3S14 - chains A and E of the 12 polymer chains in the assembly; structure by X-ray diffraction, 2.85 A resolution.

Chain A:
Molecule: DNA-directed RNA polymerase II subunit RPB1
From: Saccharomyces cerevisiae S288c
Notes: EC 2.7.7.6
UniProtKB: P04050 (RPB1_YEAST); residues 1-1733 here = UniProt positions 1-1733
Chain sequence (1733 residues; numbered 1 to 1733; the number before each row is that of its first residue):
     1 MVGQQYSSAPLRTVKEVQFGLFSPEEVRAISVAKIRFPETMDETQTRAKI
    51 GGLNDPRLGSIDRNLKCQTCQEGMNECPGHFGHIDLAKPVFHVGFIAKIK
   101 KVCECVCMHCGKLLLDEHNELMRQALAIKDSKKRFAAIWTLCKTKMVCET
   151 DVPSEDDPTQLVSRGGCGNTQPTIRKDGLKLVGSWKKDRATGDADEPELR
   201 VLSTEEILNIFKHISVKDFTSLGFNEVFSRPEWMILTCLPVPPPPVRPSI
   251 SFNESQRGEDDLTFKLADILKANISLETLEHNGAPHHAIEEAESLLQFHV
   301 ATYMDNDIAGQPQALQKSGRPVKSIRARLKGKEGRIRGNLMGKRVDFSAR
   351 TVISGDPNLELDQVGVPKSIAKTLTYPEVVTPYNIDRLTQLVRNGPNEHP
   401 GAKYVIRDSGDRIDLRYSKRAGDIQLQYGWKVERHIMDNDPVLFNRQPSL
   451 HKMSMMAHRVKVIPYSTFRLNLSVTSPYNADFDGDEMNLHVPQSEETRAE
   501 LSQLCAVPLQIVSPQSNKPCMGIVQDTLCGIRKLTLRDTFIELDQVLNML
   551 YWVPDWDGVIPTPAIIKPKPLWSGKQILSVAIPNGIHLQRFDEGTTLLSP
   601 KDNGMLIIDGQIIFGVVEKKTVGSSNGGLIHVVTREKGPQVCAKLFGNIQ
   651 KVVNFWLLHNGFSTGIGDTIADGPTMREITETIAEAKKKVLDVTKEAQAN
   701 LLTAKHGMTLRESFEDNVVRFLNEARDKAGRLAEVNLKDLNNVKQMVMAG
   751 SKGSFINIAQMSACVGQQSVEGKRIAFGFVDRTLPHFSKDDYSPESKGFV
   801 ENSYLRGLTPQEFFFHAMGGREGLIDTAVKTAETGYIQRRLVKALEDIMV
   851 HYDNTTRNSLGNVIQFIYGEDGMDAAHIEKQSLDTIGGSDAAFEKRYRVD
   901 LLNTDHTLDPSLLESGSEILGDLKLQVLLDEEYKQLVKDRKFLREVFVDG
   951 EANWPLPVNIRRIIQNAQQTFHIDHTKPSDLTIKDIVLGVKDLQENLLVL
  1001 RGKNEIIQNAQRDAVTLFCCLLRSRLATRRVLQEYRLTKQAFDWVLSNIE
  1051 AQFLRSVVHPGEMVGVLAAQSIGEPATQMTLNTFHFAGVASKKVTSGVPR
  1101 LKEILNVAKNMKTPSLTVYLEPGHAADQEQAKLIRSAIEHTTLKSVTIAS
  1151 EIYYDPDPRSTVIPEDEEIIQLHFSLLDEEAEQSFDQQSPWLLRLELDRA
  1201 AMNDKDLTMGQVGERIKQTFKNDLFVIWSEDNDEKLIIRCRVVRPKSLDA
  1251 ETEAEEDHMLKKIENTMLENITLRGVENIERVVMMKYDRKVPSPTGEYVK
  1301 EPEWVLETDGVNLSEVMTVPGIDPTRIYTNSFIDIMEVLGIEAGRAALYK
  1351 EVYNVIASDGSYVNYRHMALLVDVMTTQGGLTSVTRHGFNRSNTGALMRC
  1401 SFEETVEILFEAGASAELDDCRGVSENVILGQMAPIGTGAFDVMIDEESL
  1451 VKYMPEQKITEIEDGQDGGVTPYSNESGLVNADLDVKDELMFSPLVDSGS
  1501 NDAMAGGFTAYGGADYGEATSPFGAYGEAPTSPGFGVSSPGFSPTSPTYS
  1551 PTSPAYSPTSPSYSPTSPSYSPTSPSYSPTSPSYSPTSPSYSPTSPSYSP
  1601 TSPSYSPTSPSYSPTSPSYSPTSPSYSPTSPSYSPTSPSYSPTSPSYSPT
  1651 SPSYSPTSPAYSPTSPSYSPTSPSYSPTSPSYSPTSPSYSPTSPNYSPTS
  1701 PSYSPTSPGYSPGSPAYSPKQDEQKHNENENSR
Disordered / not traced: 1-2, 155-160, 187-198, 1177-1186, 1244-1253, 1446-1733
Bound ions: Zn2+ site 1: Cys67, Cys70, Cys77, His80; Zn2+ site 2: Cys107, Cys110, Cys148, Cys167; Mg2+: Asp481, Asp483, Asp485 (shared with 1 residue of chain R)
Swiss-Prot annotation at these positions:
  - region: Pro248 to Asp260 (Lid loop), Asn306 to Lys323 (Rudder loop), Pro810 to Glu822 (Bridging helix)
  - binding site (Zn(2+)): Cys67, Cys70, Cys77, His80, Cys107, Cys110, Cys148, Cys167
  - binding site (Mg(2+)): Asp481, Asp483, Asp485
  - modified residue: Thr1471 (Phosphothreonine)
  - cross-link (Glycyl lysine isopeptide (Lys-Gly)): Lys695 (interchain with G-Cter in ubiquitin), Lys1246 (interchain with G-Cter in ubiquitin), Lys1350 (interchain with G-Cter in ubiquitin)
  - natural variant: Ser1653 to Pro1659 (deletion: In strain: A364A)
  - mutagenesis: Lys1246 (K1246R: Impairs ubiquitination during transcription stress)

Chain E:
Molecule: DNA-directed RNA polymerases I, II, and III subunit RPABC1
From: Saccharomyces cerevisiae S288c
UniProtKB: P20434 (RPAB1_YEAST); residue numbers follow UniProt; this construct covers 1-215
Chain sequence (215 residues; numbered 1 to 215; the number before each row is that of its first residue):
     1 MDQENERNISRLWRAFRTVKEMVKDRGYFITQEEVELPLEDFKAKYCDSM
    51 GRPQRKMMSFQANPTEESISKFPDMGSLWVEFCDEPSVGVKTMKTFVIHI
   101 QEKNFQTGIFVYQNNITPSAMKLVPSIPPATIETFNEAALVVNITHHELV
   151 PKHIRLSSDEKRELLKRYRLKESQLPRIQRADPVALYLGLKRGEVVKIIR
   201 KSETSGRYASYRICM
Disordered / not traced: 1

Chain A / chain E interface:
Pairs across the interface (94; chain A residue first):
  Arg857(A) - Tyr168(E)  hydrogen bond (side chain-backbone)
  Arg857(A) - Leu170(E)
  Arg857(A) - Gln174(E)
  Leu860(A) - Gln174(E)  hydrogen bond (backbone-side chain)
  Gly861(A) - Gln174(E)  hydrogen bond (backbone-side chain)
  Asn862(A) - Ser173(E)
  Asn862(A) - Gln174(E)
  Val863(A) - Leu170(E)  hydrophobic
  Val863(A) - Gln174(E)  hydrogen bond (backbone-backbone)
  Val863(A) - Pro176(E)
  Gln865(A) - Tyr208(E)
  Phe866(A) - Tyr168(E)  hydrophobic
  Phe866(A) - Leu175(E)  hydrophobic
  Phe866(A) - Pro176(E)
  Phe866(A) - Tyr208(E)  hydrogen bond (backbone-side chain)
  Phe866(A) - Ala209(E)
  Phe866(A) - Ser210(E)
  Phe866(A) - Tyr211(E)
  Gly869(A) - Thr204(E)  hydrogen bond (backbone-side chain)
  Glu870(A) - Arg200(E)  salt bridge
  Glu870(A) - Ser202(E)  hydrogen bond
  Glu870(A) - Thr204(E)
  Glu870(A) - Ser205(E)  hydrogen bond (backbone-side chain)
  Glu870(A) - Tyr208(E)
  Asp871(A) - Thr204(E)
  Phe942(A) - Gly206(E)
  Phe942(A) - Arg207(E)
  Val946(A) - Lys201(E)
  Val946(A) - Ser202(E)
  Val946(A) - Gly206(E)
  Phe947(A) - Glu203(E)
  Trp954(A) - Glu203(E)
  Leu956(A) - Thr204(E)
  Asn1004(A) - Arg167(E)
  Glu1005(A) - Glu163(E)
  Ile1006(A) - Arg167(E)
  Ile1006(A) - Tyr168(E)  hydrophobic
  Ile1007(A) - Tyr168(E)  hydrophobic
  Ala1010(A) - Tyr168(E)
  Asp1013(A) - Ser205(E)
  Asp1013(A) - Arg207(E)
  Ala1014(A) - Ser205(E)
  Thr1016(A) - Ser205(E)
  Leu1017(A) - Glu203(E)
  Leu1017(A) - Thr204(E)
  Leu1017(A) - Ser205(E)  hydrogen bond (backbone-backbone)
  Leu1017(A) - Gly206(E)
  Met1317(A) - Val142(E)
  Met1317(A) - Ile144(E)  hydrophobic
  Thr1318(A) - Arg11(E)  hydrogen bond
  Thr1318(A) - Arg14(E)  hydrogen bond (backbone-side chain)
  Thr1318(A) - Ala138(E)
  Thr1318(A) - Val141(E)
  Pro1324(A) - Val142(E)  hydrophobic
  Pro1324(A) - His147(E)  hydrogen bond (backbone-side chain)
  Thr1325(A) - His146(E)  hydrogen bond (side chain-backbone)
  Thr1325(A) - His147(E)  hydrogen bond (backbone-side chain)
  Thr1325(A) - Glu148(E)  hydrogen bond (backbone-backbone)
  Arg1326(A) - Glu148(E)
  Ile1327(A) - His147(E)  hydrogen bond (backbone-side chain)
  Glu1337(A) - Pro183(E)
  Val1338(A) - Ile144(E)
  Val1338(A) - Pro183(E)
  Leu1339(A) - Ile144(E)
  Leu1339(A) - His147(E)
  Leu1339(A) - Val150(E)
  Leu1339(A) - Val184(E)
  Gly1340(A) - Asp182(E)
  Gly1340(A) - Pro183(E)
  Ile1341(A) - Asp182(E)  hydrogen bond (backbone-side chain)
  Ile1341(A) - Arg212(E)
  Glu1342(A) - Pro151(E)
  Glu1342(A) - His153(E)
  Glu1342(A) - Ile198(E)
  Glu1342(A) - Arg200(E)  salt bridge
  Glu1342(A) - Arg212(E)  salt bridge
  Ala1343(A) - Leu149(E)
  Ala1343(A) - Val150(E)  hydrophobic
  Arg1345(A) - Arg200(E)
  Ala1346(A) - Leu149(E)  hydrophobic
  Tyr1349(A) - Glu203(E)
  Tyr1365(A) - Glu203(E)
  Tyr1365(A) - Thr204(E)
  Arg1366(A) - Thr204(E)
  Asp1373(A) - Arg200(E)  salt bridge
  Thr1376(A) - Arg212(E)  hydrogen bond (backbone-side chain)
  Thr1377(A) - Pro176(E)
  Thr1377(A) - Arg177(E)  hydrogen bond (backbone-backbone)
  Thr1377(A) - Arg212(E)
  Gln1378(A) - Arg177(E)
  Gln1378(A) - Met215(E)
  Gly1379(A) - Arg177(E)  hydrogen bond (backbone-backbone)
  Gly1379(A) - Gln179(E)
  Gly1379(A) - Arg212(E)
Also at the interface, not in a pair above, chain A (56 interface residues in all): Asp853, Ile867, Val1319, Pro1320, Tyr1328, Ile1335, Met1336, Ala1347, Asn1393
Also at the interface, not in a pair above, chain E (44 interface residues in all): Leu164, Arg169, Ile178

Overview:
56 residues of chain A and 44 residues of chain E are in contact; the contacts include 20 hydrogen bonds and 4
salt bridges. Polar contacts include Glu870(A)-Arg200(E), Glu1342(A)-Arg200(E) and Glu1342(A)-Arg212(E).
Chain A is DNA-directed RNA polymerase II subunit RPB1 and chain E is DNA-directed RNA polymerases I, II, and
III subunit RPABC1, both from Saccharomyces cerevisiae S288c; the structure, RNA Polymerase II Initiation
Complex with a 6-nt RNA, was determined by X-ray diffraction together with 3RZD, 3RZO, 3S15, 3S16, 3S17, 3S1M
and 5 further entries from the same study.
